3DYU - chains A and B; structure by X-ray diffraction, 4.10 A resolution (low resolution: residue-level contacts below are approximate; hydrogen-bond / salt-bridge calls are withheld).

Chain A (and B):
Name: Sorting nexin-9
Source organism: Homo sapiens
Notes: chain B of this document is another copy of the same molecule, construct and numbering; everything in this record applies to it too
UniProtKB: Q9Y5X1 (SNX9_HUMAN); residue numbers follow UniProt; this construct covers 230-595
Amino-acid sequence (366 residues; row label = number of the first residue in the row):
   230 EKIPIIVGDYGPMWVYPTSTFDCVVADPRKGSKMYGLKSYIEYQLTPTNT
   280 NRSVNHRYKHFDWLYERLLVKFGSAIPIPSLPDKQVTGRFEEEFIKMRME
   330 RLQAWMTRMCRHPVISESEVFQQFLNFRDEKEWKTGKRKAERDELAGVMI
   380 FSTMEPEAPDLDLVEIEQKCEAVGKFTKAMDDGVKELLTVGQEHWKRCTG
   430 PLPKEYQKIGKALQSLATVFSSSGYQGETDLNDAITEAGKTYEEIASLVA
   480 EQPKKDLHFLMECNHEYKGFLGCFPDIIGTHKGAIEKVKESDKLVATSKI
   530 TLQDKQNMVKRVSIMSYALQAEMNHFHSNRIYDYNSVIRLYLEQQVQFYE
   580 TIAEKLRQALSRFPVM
Curated features (UniProtKB/Swiss-Prot):
  - binding site (a 1,2-diacyl-sn-glycero-3-phospho-(1D-myo-inositol-4,5-bisphosphate)): Arg-286, Lys-288, Arg-327
  - modified residue: Tyr-239 (Phosphotyrosine), Lys-288 (N6-acetyllysine)
  - mutagenesis: Tyr-287 (Y287A: Abolishes membrane tubulation activity. Abolishes binding to phosphatidylinositol 3-phosphate, but not to phosphatidylinositol 4,5-bisphosphate; when associated with A-313), Lys-313 (K313A: Abolishes binding to phosphatidylinositol 3-phosphate, but not to phosphatidylinositol 4,5-bisphosphate; when associated with A-287), Lys-363 (K363E: Strongly reduced membrane binding), Lys-366 to Arg-367 (Loss of membrane binding), Lys-522 (K522E: Abolishes membrane tubulation activity; when associated with E-528), Lys-528 (K528E: Abolishes membrane tubulation activity; when associated with E-522)
Reported in the primary citation:
  - conformationally variable residues (helix shift): Lys-518 to Met-544
  - self-association interface (contacts with another copy of this molecule): Arg-540 (proposed by the authors, not directly observed)

Interface between chain A and chain B:
Contacting residue pairs - 95 pairs, chain A then chain B:
  Tyr-239(A) / Tyr-454(B)
  Tyr-239(A) / Gln-455(B)
  Tyr-239(A) / Gly-456(B)
  Phe-405(A) / Ser-452(B)
  Ala-408(A) / Val-448(B)
  Met-409(A) / Val-448(B)
  Met-409(A) / Phe-449(B)
  Gly-412(A) / Leu-445(B)
  Val-413(A) / Leu-445(B)
  Glu-415(A) / Ala-441(B)
  Glu-415(A) / Ser-444(B)
  Leu-416(A) / Leu-445(B)
  Val-419(A) / Lys-437(B)
  Glu-422(A) / Glu-434(B)
  His-423(A) / Glu-434(B)
  Arg-426(A) / Glu-434(B)
  Glu-434(A) / Glu-422(B)
  Glu-434(A) / His-423(B)
  Glu-434(A) / Arg-426(B)
  Tyr-435(A) / Tyr-578(B)
  Lys-437(A) / Glu-422(B)
  Ile-438(A) / His-423(B)
  Ala-441(A) / Glu-415(B)
  Ala-441(A) / Val-419(B)
  Ser-444(A) / Glu-415(B)
  Leu-445(A) / Gly-412(B)
  Leu-445(A) / Val-413(B)
  Leu-445(A) / Leu-416(B)
  Val-448(A) / Ala-408(B)
  Val-448(A) / Met-409(B)
  Phe-449(A) / Phe-405(B)
  Phe-449(A) / Met-409(B)
  Ser-452(A) / Phe-405(B)
  Tyr-454(A) / Asn-553(B)
  Tyr-454(A) / His-556(B)
  Tyr-454(A) / Ser-557(B)
  Tyr-454(A) / Arg-559(B)
  Tyr-454(A) / Ile-560(B)
  Gln-455(A) / Tyr-239(B)
  Gly-456(A) / Tyr-239(B)
  Gly-456(A) / Ile-560(B)
  Glu-457(A) / Arg-559(B)
  Glu-457(A) / Ile-560(B)
  Leu-460(A) / Ile-560(B)
  Leu-460(A) / Tyr-563(B)
  Leu-460(A) / Asn-564(B)
  Ile-464(A) / Ile-567(B)
  Tyr-471(A) / Tyr-570(B)
  Tyr-471(A) / Gln-574(B)
  Asn-553(A) / Tyr-454(B)
  His-556(A) / Tyr-454(B)
  Ser-557(A) / Tyr-454(B)
  Arg-559(A) / Tyr-454(B)
  Arg-559(A) / Glu-457(B)
  Ile-560(A) / Tyr-454(B)
  Ile-560(A) / Gly-456(B)
  Ile-560(A) / Glu-457(B)
  Tyr-561(A) / Met-595(B)
  Asn-564(A) / Phe-592(B)
  Asn-564(A) / Pro-593(B)
  Asn-564(A) / Met-595(B)
  Ile-567(A) / Phe-592(B)
  Arg-568(A) / Leu-589(B)
  Arg-568(A) / Phe-592(B)
  Tyr-570(A) / Tyr-471(B)
  Leu-571(A) / Leu-589(B)
  Leu-571(A) / Phe-592(B)
  Glu-572(A) / Leu-589(B)
  Gln-574(A) / Tyr-471(B)
  Gln-574(A) / Leu-585(B)
  Val-575(A) / Arg-586(B)
  Tyr-578(A) / Tyr-435(B)
  Tyr-578(A) / Tyr-578(B)
  Tyr-578(A) / Ile-581(B)
  Tyr-578(A) / Leu-585(B)
  Glu-579(A) / Glu-579(B)
  Glu-579(A) / Ala-582(B)
  Glu-579(A) / Arg-586(B)
  Ile-581(A) / Tyr-578(B)
  Ala-582(A) / Tyr-578(B)
  Leu-585(A) / Gln-574(B)
  Leu-585(A) / Tyr-578(B)
  Arg-586(A) / Val-575(B)
  Arg-586(A) / Glu-579(B)
  Ala-588(A) / Leu-571(B)
  Leu-589(A) / Arg-568(B)
  Leu-589(A) / Leu-571(B)
  Leu-589(A) / Glu-572(B)
  Phe-592(A) / Asn-564(B)
  Phe-592(A) / Ile-567(B)
  Phe-592(A) / Arg-568(B)
  Phe-592(A) / Leu-571(B)
  Pro-593(A) / Arg-568(B)
  Val-594(A) / Arg-568(B)
  Met-595(A) / Tyr-561(B)
Interface residues without a listed pair, chain A (59 interface residues in all): Asp-238, Leu-442, Ser-451, Tyr-563
Interface residues without a listed pair, chain B (60 interface residues in all): Asp-238, Gly-240, Ile-438, Leu-442, Leu-460, Ile-464, Met-552, Ala-588, Val-594

In short:
59 residues of chain A face 60 of chain B across their interface. UniProt lists 3 residues binding
1,2-diacyl-sn-glycero-3-phospho-(1D-myo-inositol-4,5-bisphosphate) and 7 mutagenesis sites on chain A. The
paper reports conformational variability at Lys-518(A); a self-association interface involving Arg-540(A).
Chain A and chain B are both Sorting nexin-9 (Homo sapiens); the structure, Crystal structure of Snx9PX-BAR
(230-595), H32, was determined by X-ray diffraction, deposited together with 3DYT.
